6NWP - chains A and E of the 6 polymer chains in the assembly; structure by electron microscopy, 2.30 A resolution.

Chain A (and E):
Molecule: Microtubule-associated protein tau
Source organism: Homo sapiens
Notes: chain E of this document is another copy of the same molecule, construct and numbering; everything in this record applies to it too
UniProtKB: P10636 (TAU_HUMAN), isoform P10636-8; residues 1-441 here = UniProt positions 1-441
Sequence (441 residues; numbered 1 to 441; the number before each row is that of its first residue):
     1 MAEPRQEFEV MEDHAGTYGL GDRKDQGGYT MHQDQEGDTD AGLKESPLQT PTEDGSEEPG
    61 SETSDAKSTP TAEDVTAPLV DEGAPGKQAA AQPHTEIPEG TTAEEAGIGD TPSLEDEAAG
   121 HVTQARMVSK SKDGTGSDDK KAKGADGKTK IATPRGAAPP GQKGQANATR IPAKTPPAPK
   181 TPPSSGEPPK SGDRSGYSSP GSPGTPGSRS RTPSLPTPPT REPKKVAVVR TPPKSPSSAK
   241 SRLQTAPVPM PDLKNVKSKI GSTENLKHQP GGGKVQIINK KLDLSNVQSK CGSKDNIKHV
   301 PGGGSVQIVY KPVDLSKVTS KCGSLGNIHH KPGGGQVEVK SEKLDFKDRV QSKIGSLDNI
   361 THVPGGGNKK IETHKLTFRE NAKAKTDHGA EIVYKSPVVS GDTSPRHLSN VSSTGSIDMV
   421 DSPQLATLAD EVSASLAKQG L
Unresolved in the structure: 1-304, 380-441
From the paper describing this entry:
  - contacts within the chain: Ser-320/Gly-365, Ser-320/Lys-321, Gly-333/Ser-356
  - self-association interface (contacts with another copy of this molecule): Ser-324 to His-329
  - conformationally variable residues (loop rearrangement, side-chain flip): Pro-332 to Gly-335, Ser-341 to Leu-344, Lys-353 to Leu-357

Interface between chain A and chain E:
Residue-residue contacts (179; chain A residue first):
  Ser-305(A) / Ser-305(E)
  Val-306(A) / Ser-305(E)  hydrogen bond (backbone-backbone)
  Val-306(A) / Val-306(E)
  Val-306(A) / Gln-307(E)  hydrogen bond (backbone-backbone)
  Gln-307(A) / Gln-307(E)
  Ile-308(A) / Gln-307(E)  hydrogen bond (backbone-backbone)
  Ile-308(A) / Ile-308(E)
  Ile-308(A) / Val-309(E)  hydrogen bond (backbone-backbone)
  Val-309(A) / Val-309(E)
  Tyr-310(A) / Val-309(E)  hydrogen bond (backbone-backbone)
  Tyr-310(A) / Tyr-310(E)  hydrophobic
  Tyr-310(A) / Lys-311(E)  hydrogen bond (backbone-backbone)
  Tyr-310(A) / Pro-312(E)
  Lys-311(A) / Lys-311(E)
  Pro-312(A) / Pro-312(E)
  Pro-312(A) / Val-313(E)  hydrogen bond (backbone-backbone)
  Val-313(A) / Val-313(E)
  Asp-314(A) / Val-313(E)  hydrogen bond (backbone-backbone)
  Asp-314(A) / Asp-314(E)
  Asp-314(A) / Leu-315(E)  hydrogen bond (backbone-backbone)
  Asp-314(A) / Ser-316(E)
  Leu-315(A) / Leu-315(E)  hydrophobic
  Ser-316(A) / Ser-316(E)
  Ser-316(A) / Lys-317(E)  hydrogen bond (backbone-backbone)
  Lys-317(A) / Lys-317(E)
  Val-318(A) / Lys-317(E)  hydrogen bond (backbone-backbone)
  Val-318(A) / Val-318(E)
  Val-318(A) / Thr-319(E)  hydrogen bond (backbone-backbone)
  Thr-319(A) / Thr-319(E)
  Ser-320(A) / Thr-319(E)  hydrogen bond (backbone-backbone)
  Ser-320(A) / Ser-320(E)
  Ser-320(A) / Lys-321(E)  hydrogen bond (backbone-backbone)
  Lys-321(A) / Lys-321(E)
  Cys-322(A) / Lys-321(E)  hydrogen bond (backbone-backbone)
  Cys-322(A) / Cys-322(E)
  Cys-322(A) / Gly-323(E)  hydrogen bond (backbone-backbone)
  Gly-323(A) / Gly-323(E)  hydrogen bond (backbone-backbone)
  Gly-323(A) / Ser-324(E)
  Ser-324(A) / Ser-324(E)
  Leu-325(A) / Cys-322(E)  hydrophobic
  Leu-325(A) / Ser-324(E)  hydrogen bond (backbone-backbone)
  Leu-325(A) / Leu-325(E)
  Leu-325(A) / Gly-326(E)  hydrogen bond (backbone-backbone)
  Gly-326(A) / Gly-326(E)
  Asn-327(A) / Gly-326(E)  hydrogen bond (backbone-backbone)
  Asn-327(A) / Asn-327(E)  hydrogen bond (backbone-backbone)
  Ile-328(A) / Asn-327(E)  hydrogen bond (backbone-backbone)
  Ile-328(A) / Ile-328(E)
  Ile-328(A) / His-329(E)  hydrogen bond (backbone-backbone)
  His-329(A) / His-329(E)
  His-330(A) / His-329(E)  hydrogen bond (backbone-backbone)
  His-330(A) / His-330(E)  hydrogen bond
  His-330(A) / Lys-331(E)  hydrogen bond (backbone-backbone)
  Lys-331(A) / Lys-331(E)
  Pro-332(A) / Lys-331(E)
  Pro-332(A) / Pro-332(E)
  Pro-332(A) / Gly-333(E)  hydrogen bond (backbone-backbone)
  Gly-333(A) / Gly-333(E)
  Gly-333(A) / Gly-334(E)  hydrogen bond (backbone-backbone)
  Gly-333(A) / Gly-335(E)  hydrogen bond (backbone-backbone)
  Gly-334(A) / Gly-335(E)
  Gly-335(A) / Gly-335(E)
  Gln-336(A) / Gln-336(E)
  Gln-336(A) / Glu-338(E)
  Val-337(A) / Gln-336(E)  hydrogen bond (backbone-backbone)
  Val-337(A) / Val-337(E)
  Val-337(A) / Glu-338(E)  hydrogen bond (backbone-backbone)
  Glu-338(A) / Glu-338(E)
  Val-339(A) / Glu-338(E)  hydrogen bond (backbone-backbone)
  Val-339(A) / Val-339(E)
  Val-339(A) / Lys-340(E)  hydrogen bond (backbone-backbone)
  Lys-340(A) / Lys-340(E)
  Ser-341(A) / Lys-340(E)  hydrogen bond (backbone-backbone)
  Ser-341(A) / Ser-341(E)
  Ser-341(A) / Glu-342(E)  hydrogen bond (backbone-backbone)
  Glu-342(A) / Glu-342(E)
  Lys-343(A) / Glu-342(E)  hydrogen bond (backbone-backbone)
  Lys-343(A) / Lys-343(E)
  Lys-343(A) / Leu-344(E)
  Leu-344(A) / Lys-343(E)
  Leu-344(A) / Leu-344(E)
  Leu-344(A) / Asp-345(E)  hydrogen bond (backbone-backbone)
  Asp-345(A) / Asp-345(E)
  Phe-346(A) / Asp-345(E)  hydrogen bond (backbone-backbone)
  Phe-346(A) / Phe-346(E)  hydrophobic
  Phe-346(A) / Lys-347(E)  hydrogen bond (backbone-backbone)
  Lys-347(A) / Lys-347(E)
  Lys-347(A) / Asp-348(E)
  Asp-348(A) / Asp-348(E)
  Arg-349(A) / Asp-348(E)
  Arg-349(A) / Arg-349(E)
  Val-350(A) / Arg-349(E)  hydrogen bond (backbone-backbone)
  Val-350(A) / Val-350(E)
  Val-350(A) / Gln-351(E)  hydrogen bond (backbone-backbone)
  Gln-351(A) / Gln-351(E)  hydrogen bond
  Ser-352(A) / Gln-351(E)  hydrogen bond (backbone-backbone)
  Ser-352(A) / Ser-352(E)
  Ser-352(A) / Lys-353(E)  hydrogen bond (backbone-backbone)
  Lys-353(A) / Lys-353(E)
  Ile-354(A) / Val-337(E)  hydrophobic
  Ile-354(A) / Val-339(E)  hydrophobic
  Ile-354(A) / Lys-353(E)  hydrogen bond (backbone-backbone)
  Ile-354(A) / Ile-354(E)
  Ile-354(A) / Gly-355(E)  hydrogen bond (backbone-backbone)
  Gly-355(A) / Gly-355(E)
  Ser-356(A) / Pro-332(E)
  Ser-356(A) / Gly-333(E)  hydrogen bond (side chain-backbone)
  Ser-356(A) / Gly-355(E)  hydrogen bond (backbone-backbone)
  Ser-356(A) / Ser-356(E)
  Ser-356(A) / Leu-357(E)  hydrogen bond (backbone-backbone)
  Ser-356(A) / Asn-359(E)  hydrogen bond (backbone-side chain)
  Leu-357(A) / Gly-355(E)
  Leu-357(A) / Leu-357(E)
  Leu-357(A) / Asn-359(E)
  Asp-358(A) / Leu-357(E)  hydrogen bond (backbone-backbone)
  Asp-358(A) / Asp-358(E)
  Asp-358(A) / Asn-359(E)  hydrogen bond (backbone-side chain)
  Asn-359(A) / His-330(E)
  Asn-359(A) / Pro-332(E)
  Asn-359(A) / Asn-359(E)  hydrogen bond
  Asn-359(A) / Ile-360(E)  hydrogen bond (backbone-backbone)
  Ile-360(A) / Ile-360(E)
  Thr-361(A) / Ile-328(E)
  Thr-361(A) / His-330(E)
  Thr-361(A) / Ile-360(E)  hydrogen bond (backbone-backbone)
  Thr-361(A) / Thr-361(E)
  Thr-361(A) / His-362(E)  hydrogen bond (backbone-backbone)
  His-362(A) / His-362(E)  hydrogen bond
  Val-363(A) / Leu-325(E)
  Val-363(A) / His-362(E)  hydrogen bond (backbone-backbone)
  Val-363(A) / Val-363(E)
  Val-363(A) / Pro-364(E)
  Pro-364(A) / Pro-364(E)
  Pro-364(A) / Gly-366(E)
  Gly-365(A) / Leu-325(E)
  Gly-365(A) / Pro-364(E)  hydrogen bond (backbone-backbone)
  Gly-365(A) / Gly-365(E)  hydrogen bond (backbone-backbone)
  Gly-365(A) / Gly-366(E)
  Gly-366(A) / Ser-320(E)
  Gly-366(A) / Gly-365(E)
  Gly-366(A) / Gly-366(E)  hydrogen bond (backbone-backbone)
  Gly-366(A) / Asn-368(E)
  Gly-367(A) / Gly-366(E)  hydrogen bond (backbone-backbone)
  Gly-367(A) / Gly-367(E)
  Gly-367(A) / Asn-368(E)  hydrogen bond (backbone-side chain)
  Asn-368(A) / Val-318(E)
  Asn-368(A) / Thr-319(E)  hydrogen bond (side chain-backbone)
  Asn-368(A) / Ser-320(E)
  Asn-368(A) / Asn-368(E)  hydrogen bond (backbone-side chain)
  Asn-368(A) / Lys-369(E)  hydrogen bond (backbone-backbone)
  Lys-369(A) / Lys-369(E)
  Lys-369(A) / Ile-371(E)
  Lys-370(A) / Ser-316(E)
  Lys-370(A) / Val-318(E)
  Lys-370(A) / Lys-369(E)  hydrogen bond (backbone-backbone)
  Lys-370(A) / Lys-370(E)
  Lys-370(A) / Ile-371(E)  hydrogen bond (backbone-backbone)
  Ile-371(A) / Ile-371(E)
  Glu-372(A) / Asp-314(E)
  Glu-372(A) / Ile-371(E)  hydrogen bond (backbone-backbone)
  Glu-372(A) / Glu-372(E)
  Glu-372(A) / Thr-373(E)  hydrogen bond (backbone-backbone)
  Thr-373(A) / Thr-373(E)
  His-374(A) / Tyr-310(E)
  His-374(A) / Glu-372(E)
  His-374(A) / Thr-373(E)  hydrogen bond (backbone-backbone)
  His-374(A) / His-374(E)
  His-374(A) / Lys-375(E)  hydrogen bond (backbone-backbone)
  Lys-375(A) / Lys-375(E)
  Leu-376(A) / Ile-308(E)  hydrophobic
  Leu-376(A) / Tyr-310(E)  hydrophobic
  Leu-376(A) / Lys-375(E)  hydrogen bond (backbone-backbone)
  Leu-376(A) / Leu-376(E)
  Leu-376(A) / Thr-377(E)  hydrogen bond (backbone-backbone)
  Thr-377(A) / Thr-377(E)
  Phe-378(A) / Thr-377(E)  hydrogen bond (backbone-backbone)
  Phe-378(A) / Phe-378(E)
  Phe-378(A) / Arg-379(E)  hydrogen bond (backbone-backbone)
  Arg-379(A) / Arg-379(E)

In short:
Chain A and chain E each contribute 75 residues to their interface, with 76 hydrogen bonds. Polar contacts
include His-330(A)/His-330(E), Gln-351(A)/Gln-351(E) and Ser-356(A)/Gly-333(E). The paper reports
conformational variability at Pro-332(A), Ser-341(A) and Lys-353(A); a self-association interface involving
Ser-324(A).
Chain A and chain E are both Microtubule-associated protein tau (Homo sapiens); the structure, Chronic
traumatic encephalopathy Type I Tau filament, was determined by electron microscopy, deposited together with
6NWQ.
